PDB entry 6QK7 | electron microscopy, 3.30 A resolution | chains B and C of the 4 polymer chains in the assembly

Chain B:
Molecule: Elongator complex protein 2
Source organism: Saccharomyces cerevisiae (strain ATCC 204508 / S288c)
UniProtKB: P42935 (ELP2_YEAST); residue numbers follow UniProt; this construct covers 1-788
Sequence (788 residues; row label = number of the first residue in the row):
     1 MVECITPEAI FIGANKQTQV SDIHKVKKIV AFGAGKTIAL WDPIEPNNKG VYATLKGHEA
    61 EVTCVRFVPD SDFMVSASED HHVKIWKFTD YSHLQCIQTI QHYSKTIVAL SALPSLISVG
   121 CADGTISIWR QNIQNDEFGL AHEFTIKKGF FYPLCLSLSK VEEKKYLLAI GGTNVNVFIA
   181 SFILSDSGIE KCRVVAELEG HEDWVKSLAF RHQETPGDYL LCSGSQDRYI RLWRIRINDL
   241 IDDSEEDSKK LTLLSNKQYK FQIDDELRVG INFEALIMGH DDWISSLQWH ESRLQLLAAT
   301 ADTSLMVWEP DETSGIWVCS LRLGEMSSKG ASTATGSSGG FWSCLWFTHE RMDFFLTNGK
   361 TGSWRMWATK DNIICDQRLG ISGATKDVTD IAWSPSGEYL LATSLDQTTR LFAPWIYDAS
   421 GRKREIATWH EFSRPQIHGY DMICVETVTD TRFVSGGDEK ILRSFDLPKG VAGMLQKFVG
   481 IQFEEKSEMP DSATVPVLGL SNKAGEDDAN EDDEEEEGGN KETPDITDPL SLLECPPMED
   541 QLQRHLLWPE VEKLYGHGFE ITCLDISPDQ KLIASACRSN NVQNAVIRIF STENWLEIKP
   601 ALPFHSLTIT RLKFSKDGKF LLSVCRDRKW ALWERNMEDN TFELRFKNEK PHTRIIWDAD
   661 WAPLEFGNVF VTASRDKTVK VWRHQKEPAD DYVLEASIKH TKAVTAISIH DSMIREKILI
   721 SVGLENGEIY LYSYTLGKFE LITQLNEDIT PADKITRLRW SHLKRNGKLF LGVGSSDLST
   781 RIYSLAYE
Not modelled in the structure: 1-2, 326-337, 506-530
Curated features (UniProtKB/Swiss-Prot):
  - modified residue: Ser492 (Phosphoserine)
  - mutagenesis: Met1 to Ala14 (Abolishes interaction with ELP1/IKI3 and ELP3), Arg626 (R626A: Dramatically reduced interaction with microtubules but no effect on interaction with ELP1/IKI3 or ELP3; when associated with A-628, A-654 and A-675), Arg628 (R628A: Dramatically reduced interaction with microtubules but no effect on interaction with ELP1/IKI3 or ELP3; when associated with A-626, A-654 and A-675), Arg654 (R654A: Dramatically reduced interaction with microtubules but no effect on interaction with ELP1/IKI3 or ELP3; when associated with A-626, A-628 and A-675), Arg675 (Dramatically reduced interaction with microtubules but no effect on interaction with ELP1/IKI3 or ELP3; when associated with A-626, A-628 and A-654)

Chain C:
Molecule: Elongator complex protein 3
Source organism: Saccharomyces cerevisiae (strain ATCC 204508 / S288c)
Notes: EC 2.3.1.48
UniProtKB: Q02908 (ELP3_YEAST); residues 1-557 here = UniProt positions 1-557
Sequence (557 residues; numbered 1 to 557; the number before each row is that of its first residue):
     1 MARHGKGPKT NKKKLAPEKE RFIQCCADIT LELTDSLTSG TTREINLNGL ITKYSKKYKL
    61 KQQPRLTDII NSIPDQYKKY LLPKLKAKPV RTASGIAVVA VMCKPHRCPH IAYTGNICVY
   121 CPGGPDSDFE YSTQSYTGYE PTSMRAIRAR YDPYEQARGR VEQLKQLGHS IDKVEYVLMG
   181 GTFMSLPKEY REDFIVKLHN ALSGFNGNDI DEAILYSQQS LTKCVGITIE TRPDYCTQTH
   241 LDDMLKYGCT RLEIGVQSLY EDVARDTNRG HTVRSVCETF AVSKDAGYKV VSHMMPDLPN
   301 VGMERDIEQF KEYFENPDFR TDGLKIYPTL VIRGTGLYEL WKTGRYKSYS ANALVDLVAR
   361 ILALVPPWTR IYRVQRDIPM PLVTSGVDNG NLRELALARM KDLGTTCRDV RTREVGIQEV
   421 HHKVQPDQVE LIRRDYYANG GWETFLSYED PKKDILIGLL RLRKASKKYT YRKEFTSQRT
   481 SIVRELHVYG SVVPLHSRDP RKFQHQGFGT LLMEEAERIA KEEHGSEKIS VISGVGVRNY
   541 YGKLGYELDG PYMSKRI
Not modelled in the structure: 1-93, 417-423, 491-503
Bound ions: 4Fe-4S cluster Fe: Cys108, Cys118, Cys121
Small-molecule neighbours:
  - 5'-deoxyadenosine (5AD): Tyr120, Cys121, Pro122, Ser135, Glu230, Gly255, Gln257, His293, Met295, Tyr327, Pro328, Thr329, Leu330, Arg376
  - 4Fe-4S cluster (SF4): Cys108, His110, Ile117, Cys118, Tyr120, Cys121, Gln134, Ser135, Arg232, Arg269
Curated features (UniProtKB/Swiss-Prot):
  - binding site ([4Fe-4S] cluster): Cys108, Cys118, Cys121
  - binding site (acetyl-CoA): Lys173, Glu485 to Val488, Phe508 to Thr510, Tyr541
  - cross-link: Lys453 (Glycyl lysine isopeptide (Lys-Gly) (interchain with G-Cter in ubiquitin))
  - mutagenesis: Lys53 (K53A: Does not affect tRNA modification), Lys56 (K56A: Does not affect tRNA modification), Lys57 (K57A: Does not affect tRNA modification), Lys59 (K59A: Does not affect tRNA modification), Lys61 (K61A: Does not affect tRNA modification), Arg65 (R65A: Does not affect tRNA modification), Lys78 (K78A: Does not affect tRNA modification), Lys79 (K79A: Does not affect tRNA modification), Lys86 to Lys88 (Decreased tRNA modification), Arg91 (R91A: Decreased tRNA modification), Cys103 (C103A: Impaired tRNA wobble uridine modification), Cys108 (C108A: Dissociation of the elongator complex following assembly. Abolished interaction with KTI11 and KTI12; C108S: Eliminates iron contents; when associated with S-118 and S-121), 19 further mutagenesis entries in UniProt
What the authors report for this chain:
  - catalytic residues: Tyr540, Tyr541
  - 4Fe-4S cluster coordination: Cys108, Cys118, Cys121
  - binding site for 5'-deoxyadenosine: Tyr120, His293, Met295, Tyr327, Leu330
  - conformationally variable residues (side-chain flip): Arg376

Interface between chain B and chain C:
Contacting residue pairs (45; chain B residue first):
  Gln17(B) - Asn206(C)  hydrogen bond (side chain-backbone)
  Thr18(B) - Asn206(C)
  Glu61(B) - Asn208(C)
  Glu79(B) - Gly207(C)
  Glu79(B) - Asn208(C)
  Lys105(B) - Glu212(C)
  Thr106(B) - Glu212(C)
  Val108(B) - Phe205(C)  hydrophobic
  Val108(B) - Tyr216(C)
  Ala122(B) - Tyr216(C)
  Gly149(B) - Gln219(C)  hydrogen bond (backbone-side chain)
  Phe150(B) - Gln219(C)
  Phe150(B) - Asn539(C)
  Tyr152(B) - Leu215(C)
  Tyr152(B) - Tyr216(C)  hydrophobic
  Tyr152(B) - Gln219(C)
  Pro153(B) - Tyr216(C)  hydrogen bond (backbone-side chain)
  Leu154(B) - Tyr216(C)  hydrophobic
  Thr173(B) - Gln219(C)
  Val175(B) - Leu221(C)  hydrophobic
  Glu202(B) - Leu221(C)
  Asp203(B) - Leu221(C)
  Trp204(B) - Ser203(C)
  Trp204(B) - Tyr216(C)
  Trp204(B) - Gln219(C)  hydrogen bond (side chain-backbone)
  Trp204(B) - Ser220(C)
  Lys206(B) - Gly204(C)  hydrogen bond (side chain-backbone)
  Gln226(B) - Ser203(C)  hydrogen bond (side chain-backbone)
  Gln226(B) - Gly204(C)
  Arg228(B) - Lys165(C)
  Asp282(B) - Arg158(C)  salt bridge
  Trp283(B) - Arg158(C)
  Trp283(B) - Ala201(C)
  Trp283(B) - Leu202(C)
  Ala301(B) - Arg158(C)
  Trp342(B) - Asn206(C)
  Ile437(B) - Arg150(C)
  Gly439(B) - Tyr131(C)
  Gly439(B) - Arg150(C)
  Tyr440(B) - Tyr131(C)
  Lys460(B) - Pro125(C)  hydrogen bond (side chain-backbone)
  Lys460(B) - Asp126(C)  salt bridge
  Leu500(B) - Tyr131(C)  hydrophobic
  Lys553(B) - Glu130(C)  salt bridge
  Gly558(B) - Arg107(C)  hydrogen bond (backbone-side chain)
Other interface residues (no listed pair), chain B (36 interface residues in all): Lys16, Ser338, His438, Phe559
Other interface residues (no listed pair), chain C (26 interface residues in all): Ser127, Tyr154, Glu155

Summary:
36 residues of chain B face 26 of chain C across their interface; the contacts include 8 hydrogen bonds and 3
salt bridges. Among the polar pairs are Asp282(B)-Arg158(C), Lys460(B)-Asp126(C) and Lys553(B)-Glu130(C). From
the paper: catalytic residues Tyr540(C) and Tyr541(C); a binding site for 5'-deoxyadenosine at Tyr120(C),
His293(C) and Met295(C) among others.
Chain B is Elongator complex protein 2 and chain C is Elongator complex protein 3, both from Saccharomyces
cerevisiae (strain ATCC 204508 / S288c); the structure, Elongator catalytic subcomplex Elp123 lobe, was
determined by electron microscopy.
